5S5Z - chains A and F of the 6 polymer chains in the assembly; structure by X-ray diffraction, 2.55 A resolution.

[Chain A]
Protein: Tubulin alpha-1B chain
Organism: Bos taurus
UniProtKB: P81947 (TBA1B_BOVIN); residue numbers follow UniProt; this construct covers 1-451
Chain sequence (451 residues; row label = number of the first residue in the row):
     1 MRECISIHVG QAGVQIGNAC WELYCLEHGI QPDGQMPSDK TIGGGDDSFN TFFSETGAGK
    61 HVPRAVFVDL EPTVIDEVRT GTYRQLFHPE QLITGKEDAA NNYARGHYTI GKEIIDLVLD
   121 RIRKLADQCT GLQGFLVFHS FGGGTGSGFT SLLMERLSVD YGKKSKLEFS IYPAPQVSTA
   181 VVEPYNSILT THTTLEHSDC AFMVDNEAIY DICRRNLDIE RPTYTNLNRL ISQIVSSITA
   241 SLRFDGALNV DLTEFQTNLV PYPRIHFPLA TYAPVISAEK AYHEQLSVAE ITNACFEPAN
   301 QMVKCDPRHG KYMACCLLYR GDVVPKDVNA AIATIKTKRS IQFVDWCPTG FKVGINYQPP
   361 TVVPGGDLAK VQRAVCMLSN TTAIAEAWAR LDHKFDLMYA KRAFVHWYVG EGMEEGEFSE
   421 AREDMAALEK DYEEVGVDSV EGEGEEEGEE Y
Unresolved in the structure: 439-451
Ion coordination: Ca2+: Asp39, Thr41, Glu55
Small-molecule neighbours: GTP (guanosine-5'-triphosphate): Gly10, Gln11, Ala12, Gln15, Ile16, Asp69, Asp98, Ala99, Ala100, Asn101, Ser140, Gly142, Gly143, Gly144, Thr145, Gly146, Ile171, Pro173, Val177, Ser178, Glu183, Asn206, Tyr224, Leu227, Asn228, Ile231

[Chain F]
Protein: Tubulin-Tyrosine Ligase
Organism: Gallus gallus
UniProtKB: E1BQ43 (E1BQ43_CHICK); residue numbers follow UniProt; this construct covers 1-378
Chain sequence (384 residues; each row starts with the number of its first residue):
     1 MYTFVVRDEN SSVYAEVSRL LLATGQWKRL RKDNPRFNLM LGERNRLPFG RLGHEPGLVQ
    61 LVNYYRGADK LCRKASLVKL IKTSPELSES CTWFPESYVI YPTNLKTPVA PAQNGIRHLI
   121 NNTRTDEREV FLAAYNRRRE GREGNVWIAK SSAGAKGEGI LISSEASELL DFIDEQGQVH
   181 VIQKYLEKPL LLEPGHRKFD IRSWVLVDHL YNIYLYREGV LRTSSEPYNS ANFQDKTCHL
   241 TNHCIQKEYS KNYGRYEEGN EMFFEEFNQY LMDALNTTLE NSILLQIKHI IRSCLMCIEP
   301 AISTKHLHYQ SFQLFGFDFM VDEELKVWLI EVNGAPACAQ KLYAELCQGI VDVAISSVFP
   361 LADTGQKTSQ PTSIFIKLHH HHHH
Unresolved in the structure: 106-124, 154-158, 363-370, 381-384
Construct notes: expression tag (379-384)
Ion coordination: Mg2+: Glu331 (together with AMP-PCP)
Small-molecule neighbours: AMP-PCP (ACP; phosphomethylphosphonic acid adenylate ester): Lys74, Pro95, Ile148, Lys150, Gln183, Lys184, Tyr185, Leu186, Lys198, Asp200, Arg202, Arg222, His239, Leu240, Thr241, Asn242, Asp318, Met320, Ile330, Glu331, Asn333

[Interface between chain A and chain F]
Pairs across the interface - 23 pairs, chain A then chain F:
  Gln176(A) - Pro56(F)
  Glu207(A) - His54(F)  salt bridge
  Glu297(A) - His306(F)
  Pro298(A) - Leu307(F)  hydrophobic
  Lys304(A) - His54(F)
  Cys305(A) - His308(F)
  Asp306(A) - Arg66(F)
  Asp306(A) - Leu307(F)
  Arg308(A) - Pro300(F)  hydrogen bond (side chain-backbone)
  Arg308(A) - Ala301(F)  hydrogen bond (side chain-backbone)
  Arg308(A) - Ile302(F)
  Arg308(A) - Ser303(F)  hydrogen bond (side chain-backbone)
  His309(A) - Arg66(F)  hydrogen bond (side chain-backbone)
  His309(A) - Gly67(F)
  His309(A) - Ala301(F)
  Lys338(A) - Pro300(F)
  Ser340(A) - Ala301(F)
  Glu386(A) - Gly50(F)
  Glu386(A) - Arg66(F)  salt bridge
  Arg390(A) - Gly50(F)
  Arg390(A) - His54(F)  hydrogen bond
  His393(A) - Arg51(F)
  Glu433(A) - Arg46(F)  salt bridge
Interface residues without a listed pair, chain A (16 interface residues in all): Pro175
Interface residues without a listed pair, chain F (15 interface residues in all): Gly53

[Overview]
16 residues of chain A and 15 residues of chain F are in contact, with 5 hydrogen bonds and 3 salt bridges.
Polar pairs include Glu207(A)-His54(F), Glu386(A)-Arg66(F) and Glu433(A)-Arg46(F). Bound to chain A: GTP.
Bound to chain F: AMP-PCP.
Chain A is Tubulin alpha-1B chain (Bos taurus) and chain F is Tubulin-Tyrosine Ligase (Gallus gallus); the
structure, Tubulin-Z2856434944-complex, was determined by X-ray diffraction together with 5S4L, 5S4M, 5S4N,
5S4O, 5S4P, 5S4Q and 52 further entries from the same study.
